PDB entry 8ESR | electron microscopy, 3.20 A resolution | chains 1 and B of the 56 polymer chains in the assembly

[Chain 1]
Molecule: 3497-nt RNA strand
Organism: Schizosaccharomyces pombe
Sequence (3497 nucleotides; row label = number of the first residue in the row; note: 375 numbers in that range are skipped by the numbering (no residue carries them; nothing is unmodelled there); a row labelled like 1739A-1739F holds insertion residues (1739A, then the next letters in order)):
     1 AUUUGACCUC AAAUCAGGUA GGACUACGCG CUGAACUUAA GCAUAUCAAU AAGCGCAGGA
    61 AAAGAAAAUA ACCAUGAUUC CCUCAGUAAC GGCGAGUGAA GCGGGAAAAG CUCAAAUUUG
   121 AAAUCUGGCA ACAUUUCUUU UGUUGUCCGA GUUGUAAUUU CAAGAAGCUG CUUUGAGUGU
   181 AGACGAUCGG UCUAAGUUCC UUGGAACAGG ACGUCAGAGA GGGUGAGAAC CCCGUCUUUG
   241 GUCGAUUGGA UAUGCCAUAU AAAGCGCUUU CGAAGAGUCG AGUUGUUUGG GAAUGCAGCU
   301 CUAAAUGGGU GGUAAAUUUC AUCUAAAGCU AAAUAUUGGC GAGAGACCGA UAGCGAACAA
   361 GUAGAGUGAU CGAAAGAUGA AAAGAACUUU GAAAAGAGAG UUAAAUAGUA CGUGAAAUUG
   421 CUGAAAGGGA AGCAUUGGAA AUCAGUCUUA CCUGGGUGAG AUCAGUAGUC UCUUCGCGAG
   481 ACUAUGCACU CUGAACCUGU GGUAGGUCAG CAUCAGUUUU CGGGGGCGGA AAAAGAAUAA
   541 GGGAAGGUGG CUUUCCGGGU UCUGCCUGGG GAGUGUUUAU AGCCCUUGUU GUAAUACGUC
   601 CACUGGGGAC UGAGGACUGC GGCUUCGUGC CAAGGAUGCU GACAUAAUGG UUUUCAAUGG
   661 CCCGUCUUGA AACACGGACC AAGGAGUCUA GCAUCUAUGC GAGUGUUUGG GUGAUGAAAA
   721 CCCAUCCGCG AAAUGAAAGU GAAUGCAGGU GGGAACGCCC UUGUGGCGUG CACCAUCGAC
   781 CGACCCGGAA GUUUGUCAAU GGAAGGGUUU GAGUAAGAGC AUAGCUGUUG GGACCCGAAA
   841 GAUGGUGAAC UAUGCCUGAA UAGGGUGAAG CCAGAGGAAA CUCUGGUGGA GGCUCGUAGA
   901 GAUUCUGACG UGCAAAUCGA UCUUCAAAUU UGGGUAUAGG GGCGAAAGAC UAAUCGAACC
   961 AUCUAGUAGC UGGUUCCUGC CGAAGUUUCC CUCAGGAUAG CAGAAACUCA GAUCAGUUUU
  1021 AUGAGGUAAA GCGAAUGAUU AGAGGUCUUG GGGAAGGAAU UUCCUCAACC UAUUCUCAAA
  1081 CUUUAAAUAU GUAAGACGCC CUUGUCGCUU AAUUGGACGU GGGCCAUCGA AUGAGAGUUU
  1141 CUAGUGGGCC AUUUUUGGUA AGCAGAACUG GCGAUGCGGG AUGAACCGAA CGUGAGGUUA
  1201 AGGUGCCGGA AUGUACGCUC AUCAGACACC AGAAAAGGUG UUAGUUCAUC UAGACAGCAG
  1261 GACGGUGGCC AUGGAAGUCG GAAUCCGCUA AGGAGUGUGU AACAACUCAC CUGCCGAAUG
  1321 AACUAGCCCU GAAAAUGGAU GGCGCUUAAG CGUACUACCC AUACCUCACC GUCUGGGUUA
  1381 GCUUUGAGAA GCUCAGACGA GUAGGCAGGC GUGGAGGUUU GUGACGAAGC CUUGGGCGUG
  1441 AGCCUGGGUC GAACAGCCUC UAGUGCAGAU CUUGGUGGAA GUAGCAAAUA UUCAAAUGAG
  1501 AACUUUGAAG ACUGAAGUGG GGAAAGGUUC CAUGUGAACA GCAGUUGGAC AUGGGUUAGU
  1561 CGAUCCUAAG AGAUAGGGAA GCUCCGUAUG AAAGUUGCAC GAUUUUUCGU GCCUCCUAUC
  1621 GAAAGGGAAU CCGGUUAAUA UUCCGGAACC AGAAGGUGGA AUCAACACGG CAACGUAAAU
  1681 GAAGUUGGAG ACGUCGGCGG GAGCCCUGGG AAGAGUUCUC UUUUCUUUUU AACAAACCA
1739A-1739F UUGAAC
  1741 C
  1747 ACCCUGAAAU CGGUUUAUCC GGAGCUAGGG UAUGGUGUUU GGAAGAGUUC AGCGCCUCAU
  1807 GCUGAAUCCG GUGCGCUCUC GACGGCCCUU GAAAAUCCAA CGGAAGAAUG GACCUUCGGG
  1867 UCCUUGUUUU CACAUCUGGU CGUACUCAUA ACCGCAGCAG GUCUCCAAGG UGAACAGCCU
  1927 CUAGUUGAUA GAACAAUGUA GAUAAGGGAA GUCGGCAAAA U
1967A-1967Z GGAUCCGUAACUUCGGGAUAAGGAUU
1968A-1968Z GGCUCUAAGGGUUGGGUACGUUGGGC
1969A-1969Z CUUGGAACCUGAACGGUUGCUGGACU
1970A-1970Z GAGCGUGGACCGAUGUCUUUUCUCGC
1971A-1971Z CUUUCGGGGUGAGAAGGGAUGUUGGA
1972A-1972Z CCUGCUUGGACCUUGGCGGCCGGGAA
1973A-1973Z GUCCUUGGUCGGGCUUUUCUCCUUCU
1974A-1974Z CGGGGAUUAUGCUCUUACUGGCGUAC
1975A-1975Z GUUUAACAACCAACUUAGAACUGGUA
1976A-1976Z CGGACAAGGGGAAUCUGACUGUCUAA
1977A-1977Z UUAAAACAUAGCAUUGCGAUGGCCAG
1978A-1978Z AAAGUGGUGUUGACGCAAUGUGAUUU
1979A-1979Z CUGCCCAGUGCUCUGAAUGUCAAAGU
1980A-1980Z GAAGAAAUUCAACCAAGCGCGGGUAA
1981A-1981E ACGGC
  2210 GGG
  2340 AGUAACUAUG ACUCUCUUAA GGUAGCCAAA UGCCUCGUCA UCUAACUAGU GACGCGCAUG
  2400 AAUGGAUUAA CGAGAUUCCC ACUGUCCCUA UCUACUAUCU AGCGAAACCA CAGCCUGGGG
  2460 AACGGGCCAG GCAAAAUCAG CGGGGAAAGA AGACCCUGUU GAGCUUGACU CUAGUUUGAC
  2520 AUUGUGAAGA GACAUAGAGG GUGUAGGAUA AGUGGGAGUA UGUUUCGGCA UACGCCGGUG
  2580 AAAUACCACU ACCUUUAUCG UUUCUUUACU UAAUCAAUGA AGCGGAAUUG GGAUUUAUUU
  2640 CCCAUAUUCU AGCGUUAAAG UUUCUUCGCG AACUGAUCCG CGUUGAUGAC AUUGUCAGGU
  2700 GGGGAGUUUG GCUGGGGCGG CACAUCUGUU AAAAGAUAAC GCAGGUGUCC UAAGGGGGAC
  2760 UCAUCGAGAA CAGAAAUCUC GAGUAGAAUA AAAGGGUAAA AGUCCCCUUG AUUUUGAUUU
  2820 UCAGUGUGAA UACAAACCAU GAAAGUGUGG CCUAUCGAUC CUUUGUUCCC UCGAAAUUUG
  2880 AGGACAGAGG UGCCAGAAAA GUUACCACAG GGAUAACUGG CUUGUGGCAG CCAAGCGUUC
  2940 AUAGCGACGU UGCUUUUUGA UUCUUCGAUG UCGGCUCUUC CUAUCAUACC GAAGCAGAAU
  3000 UCGGUAAGCG UUGGAUUGUU CACCCACUAA UAGGGAACGU GAGCUGGGUU UAGACCGUCG
  3060 UGAGACAGGU UAGUUUUACC CUACUGAUGA AGUGUCGUCG CAAUGGUAAU UCAACUUAGU
  3120 ACGAGAGGAA CCGUUGAUUC AGAUCAUUGG UAUUUGCGGC UGCCUGACAA GGCAAUGCCG
  3180 CGGAGCUAUC AUCUGCCGGA UAACGGCUGA ACGCCUCUAA GCCAGAAUCC GUGCCAGAAA
  3240 GCGACGAUUU UUUGGUCCGC AUGAUUUAUA UGUAUAAAAA UAGAGGUAGG ACUUGUUCCU
  3300 ACUCUCCUGU AUCGUAGAAG AUGGGCGAUG GUUGAUGAAA CGGAAGUGUU UUAUUGACUU
  3360 GUCCAUGAAA UUCCAUUGAA AUCUUGUGCG GAAUCGAAUC CAUUGCAUAC GACUUUAAUG
  3420 UGGAACGGGG UAUUGUAAGC AGUAGAGUAG CCUUGUUGUU ACGAUCUGCU GAGAUUAAGC
  3480 CUUUGUUCCC AAGAUUUG
Unresolved in the structure: 1-2, 37-47, 92-95, 287-294, 314-318, 446-505, 552-573, 625-627, 736-738, 761-763, 782-812, 861-929, 940-955, 991-994, 1024-1089, 1095-1129, 1227-1231, 1382-1386, 1486-1489, 1615-1617, 1663-1665, 1739A-1739F, 1801-1806, 1853-1871, 1894-1908, 1918-1922, 1967A-1967Z, 1968A-1968Z, 1969A-1969Z, 1970A-1970Z, 1971A-1971Z, 1972A-1972Z, 1973A-1973Z, 1974A-1974Z, 1975A-1975Z, 1976A-1976Z, 1977A-1977Z, 1978A-1978Z, 1979A-1979Z, 1980A-1980Z, 1981A-1981E, 2340-2416, 2483-2492, 2518-2694, 2708-2896, 2914-2919, 2936-2942, 2954-2969, 3015-3021, 3047-3051, 3066, 3074-3079, 3248-3268, 3290-3297, 3376-3394, 3442-3464
Sequence notes: conflict C1741 (U7796 in 157310483)

[Chain B]
Protein: 60S ribosomal protein L3-A
Organism: Schizosaccharomyces pombe
UniProt: P40372 (RL3A_SCHPO); residues 1-388 here = UniProt positions 1-388
Sequence (388 residues; each row starts with the number of its first residue):
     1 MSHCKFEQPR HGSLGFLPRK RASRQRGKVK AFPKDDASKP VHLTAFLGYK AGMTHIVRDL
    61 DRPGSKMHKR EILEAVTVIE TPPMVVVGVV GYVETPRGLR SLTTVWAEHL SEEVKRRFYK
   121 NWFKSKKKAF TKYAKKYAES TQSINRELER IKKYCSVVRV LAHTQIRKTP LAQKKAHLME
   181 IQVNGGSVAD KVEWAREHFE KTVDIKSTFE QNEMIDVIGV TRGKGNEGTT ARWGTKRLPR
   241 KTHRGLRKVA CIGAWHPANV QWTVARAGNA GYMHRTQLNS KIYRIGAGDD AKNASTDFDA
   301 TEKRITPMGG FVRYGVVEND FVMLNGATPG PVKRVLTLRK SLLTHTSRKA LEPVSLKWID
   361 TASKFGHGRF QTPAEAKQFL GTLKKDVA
Unresolved in the structure: 1-10, 229-268, 386-388
UniProt features mapped onto this chain:
  - modified residue: Ser13 (Phosphoserine), Ser65 (Phosphoserine), Ser140 (Phosphoserine), Ser143 (Phosphoserine), Ser207 (Phosphoserine), Ser295 (Phosphoserine), Ser355 (Phosphoserine), Thr372 (Phosphothreonine)

[Interface between chain 1 and chain B]
Contacting residue pairs (222):
  A1941(1) - Asn226(B)  hydrogen bond to the sugar
  A1942(1) - Asn226(B)  sugar contact
  U2978(1) - His11(B)  phosphate contact
  G3085(1) - Pro18(B)  phosphate contact
  G3085(1) - Arg19(B)  hydrogen bond to the phosphate
  G3085(1) - Lys20(B)  phosphate contact
  G3085(1) - Asn269(B)  sugar contact
  A3086(1) - Lys20(B)  phosphate contact
  A3086(1) - Arg21(B)  hydrogen bond to the phosphate
  U3087(1) - Arg21(B)  salt bridge to the phosphate
  G3096(1) - Phe118(B)  hydrogen bond to the sugar
  G3096(1) - Lys120(B)  phosphate contact
  U3097(1) - Arg117(B)  phosphate contact
  U3097(1) - Lys120(B)  salt bridge to the phosphate
  C3098(1) - Arg26(B)  salt bridge to the phosphate
  C3098(1) - Leu161(B)  sugar contact
  C3098(1) - Leu178(B)  sugar contact
  C3098(1) - Met179(B)  phosphate contact
  C3098(1) - Glu180(B)  hydrogen bond to the sugar
  G3099(1) - Arg26(B)  salt bridge to the phosphate
  G3099(1) - Tyr92(B)  hydrogen bond to the sugar
  G3099(1) - Arg159(B)  hydrogen bond to the phosphate
  G3099(1) - Met179(B)  phosphate contact
  G3099(1) - Glu180(B)  phosphate contact
  C3100(1) - Lys28(B)  salt bridge to the phosphate
  C3100(1) - Leu99(B)  hydrogen bond to the sugar
  C3100(1) - Arg159(B)  salt bridge to the phosphate
  A3101(1) - Arg97(B)  sugar contact
  A3101(1) - Gly98(B)  sugar contact
  A3101(1) - Leu99(B)  phosphate contact
  G3105(1) - Leu14(B)  hydrogen bond to the sugar
  G3105(1) - Gly15(B)  hydrogen bond to the base
  U3106(1) - Gly15(B)  sugar contact
  A3107(1) - Ser13(B)  hydrogen bond to the base
  G3132(1) - Arg348(B)  phosphate contact
  U3133(1) - Pro63(B)  hydrogen bond to the sugar
  U3133(1) - Gly64(B)  sugar contact
  U3133(1) - Ser347(B)  phosphate contact
  U3133(1) - Arg348(B)  salt bridge to the phosphate
  U3134(1) - Arg62(B)  phosphate contact
  U3134(1) - Pro63(B)  sugar contact
  U3134(1) - Gly64(B)  sugar contact
  U3134(1) - Ser65(B)  hydrogen bond to the phosphate
  U3134(1) - Lys66(B)  sugar contact
  U3134(1) - Arg348(B)  phosphate contact
  G3135(1) - Arg62(B)  salt bridge to the phosphate
  G3135(1) - Ser65(B)  hydrogen bond to the phosphate
  A3140(1) - His11(B)  phosphate contact
  A3140(1) - Gly12(B)  phosphate contact
  A3140(1) - Ser13(B)  hydrogen bond to the phosphate
  A3140(1) - Phe16(B)  sugar contact
  G3141(1) - Gly12(B)  phosphate contact
  G3141(1) - Ser13(B)  phosphate contact
  G3141(1) - Phe16(B)  sugar contact
  G3141(1) - Arg275(B)  hydrogen bond to the phosphate
  G3141(1) - Gln277(B)  hydrogen bond to the base
  A3142(1) - Thr221(B)  phosphate contact
  A3142(1) - Arg275(B)  salt bridge to the phosphate
  A3142(1) - Pro329(B)  sugar contact
  U3143(1) - Lys50(B)  hydrogen bond to the phosphate
  U3143(1) - Met53(B)  sugar contact
  U3143(1) - Thr221(B)  phosphate contact
  U3143(1) - Arg222(B)  hydrogen bond to the phosphate
  U3143(1) - Ala327(B)  sugar contact
  U3143(1) - Thr328(B)  sugar contact
  U3143(1) - Pro329(B)  sugar contact
  U3143(1) - Gly330(B)  phosphate contact
  C3144(1) - Lys50(B)  salt bridge to the phosphate
  C3144(1) - Met53(B)  sugar contact
  C3144(1) - Arg222(B)  salt bridge to the phosphate
  C3144(1) - Pro331(B)  phosphate contact
  A3145(1) - Met53(B)  sugar contact
  A3145(1) - Thr54(B)  sugar contact
  A3145(1) - His55(B)  hydrogen bond to the sugar
  A3145(1) - Ala75(B)  base contact
  A3145(1) - Lys364(B)  phosphate contact
  U3146(1) - His55(B)  sugar contact
  G3182(1) - Gly366(B)  hydrogen bond to the phosphate
  G3182(1) - His367(B)  salt bridge to the phosphate
  A3183(1) - Arg313(B)  phosphate contact
  A3183(1) - Lys364(B)  phosphate contact
  A3183(1) - Phe365(B)  phosphate contact
  A3183(1) - Gly366(B)  hydrogen bond to the phosphate
  G3184(1) - Arg313(B)  salt bridge to the phosphate
  C3185(1) - Arg222(B)  salt bridge to the phosphate
  U3186(1) - Lys224(B)  salt bridge to the phosphate
  C3192(1) - Asn325(B)  sugar contact
  C3192(1) - Gly326(B)  sugar contact
  C3192(1) - Ala327(B)  sugar contact
  U3193(1) - Leu278(B)  hydrogen bond to the sugar
  U3193(1) - Asn279(B)  sugar contact
  U3193(1) - Lys349(B)  salt bridge to the phosphate
  G3194(1) - Asn279(B)  hydrogen bond to the phosphate
  C3195(1) - Leu278(B)  base contact
  C3195(1) - Leu343(B)  base contact
  C3196(1) - Leu343(B)  sugar contact
  G3232(1) - Ala31(B)  phosphate contact
  G3232(1) - Arg339(B)  phosphate contact
  G3232(1) - Leu342(B)  phosphate contact
  C3233(1) - Phe16(B)  sugar contact
  C3233(1) - Ala31(B)  phosphate contact
  C3233(1) - Thr276(B)  hydrogen bond to the phosphate
  C3233(1) - Arg339(B)  salt bridge to the phosphate
  C3234(1) - Gly15(B)  sugar contact
  C3234(1) - Phe16(B)  hydrogen bond to the sugar
  C3234(1) - Lys30(B)  salt bridge to the phosphate
  C3234(1) - His274(B)  salt bridge to the phosphate
  C3234(1) - Arg275(B)  sugar contact
  C3234(1) - Thr276(B)  hydrogen bond to the phosphate
  A3235(1) - Pro18(B)  sugar contact
  A3235(1) - Lys20(B)  phosphate contact
  A3235(1) - Arg24(B)  salt bridge to the phosphate
  A3235(1) - Lys30(B)  salt bridge to the phosphate
  A3235(1) - His274(B)  phosphate contact
  G3236(1) - Lys20(B)  salt bridge to the phosphate
  G3236(1) - Ser23(B)  hydrogen bond to the phosphate
  G3236(1) - Arg24(B)  salt bridge to the phosphate
  G3242(1) - Arg100(B)  sugar contact
  G3242(1) - Ser101(B)  hydrogen bond to the sugar
  A3243(1) - Ser101(B)  hydrogen bond to the sugar
  A3243(1) - Leu102(B)  sugar contact
  A3243(1) - Thr103(B)  sugar contact
  A3243(1) - Thr104(B)  hydrogen bond to the sugar
  C3244(1) - Thr104(B)  sugar contact
  C3244(1) - Trp106(B)  hydrogen bond to the sugar
  G3245(1) - Ala129(B)  sugar contact
  G3245(1) - Phe130(B)  hydrogen bond to the sugar
  G3245(1) - Tyr133(B)  phosphate contact
  A3246(1) - Lys128(B)  sugar contact
  A3246(1) - Phe130(B)  sugar contact
  A3246(1) - Thr131(B)  sugar contact
  A3246(1) - Lys132(B)  hydrogen bond to the phosphate
  A3246(1) - Tyr133(B)  hydrogen bond to the phosphate
  U3247(1) - Lys128(B)  phosphate contact
  U3247(1) - Lys132(B)  salt bridge to the phosphate
  G3341(1) - Lys153(B)  salt bridge to the phosphate
  G3341(1) - Tyr154(B)  phosphate contact
  G3342(1) - Val93(B)  sugar contact
  G3342(1) - Arg100(B)  base contact
  G3342(1) - Leu102(B)  base contact
  G3342(1) - Arg150(B)  hydrogen bond to the base
  G3342(1) - Tyr154(B)  hydrogen bond to the phosphate
  A3343(1) - Val93(B)  phosphate contact
  A3343(1) - Glu94(B)  sugar contact
  A3343(1) - Thr95(B)  sugar contact
  A3343(1) - Pro96(B)  sugar contact
  A3344(1) - Thr95(B)  phosphate contact
  A3344(1) - Arg97(B)  salt bridge to the phosphate
  A3344(1) - Arg100(B)  salt bridge to the phosphate
  G3345(1) - Arg150(B)  hydrogen bond to the base
  G3395(1) - Lys126(B)  salt bridge to the phosphate
  A3396(1) - Tyr119(B)  phosphate contact
  A3396(1) - Ser125(B)  phosphate contact
  A3396(1) - Lys126(B)  hydrogen bond to the phosphate
  A3396(1) - Lys127(B)  phosphate contact
  A3396(1) - Lys128(B)  phosphate contact
  A3397(1) - Tyr119(B)  phosphate contact
  A3397(1) - Lys120(B)  hydrogen bond to the phosphate
  A3397(1) - Asn121(B)  hydrogen bond to the phosphate
  U3398(1) - Lys120(B)  phosphate contact
  U3398(1) - Asn121(B)  phosphate contact
  U3398(1) - Lys124(B)  hydrogen bond to the base
  C3405(1) - Gln25(B)  hydrogen bond to the base
  C3405(1) - Gln173(B)  hydrogen bond to the base
  C3405(1) - Arg313(B)  phosphate contact
  C3405(1) - Lys333(B)  salt bridge to the phosphate
  C3405(1) - Arg334(B)  hydrogen bond to the phosphate
  A3406(1) - Arg222(B)  phosphate contact
  A3406(1) - Gly223(B)  hydrogen bond to the phosphate
  A3406(1) - Arg334(B)  salt bridge to the phosphate
  U3407(1) - Arg21(B)  sugar contact
  U3407(1) - Gly223(B)  phosphate contact
  U3407(1) - Gly225(B)  hydrogen bond to the phosphate
  A3408(1) - Asn226(B)  phosphate contact
  G3410(1) - Arg21(B)  hydrogen bond to the base
  A3411(1) - Arg21(B)  base contact
  C3412(1) - Tyr272(B)  sugar contact
  U3413(1) - Gln25(B)  sugar contact
  U3413(1) - Gln173(B)  sugar contact
  U3414(1) - Arg117(B)  salt bridge to the phosphate
  U3414(1) - Gln173(B)  phosphate contact
  U3414(1) - Lys175(B)  phosphate contact
  U3415(1) - Arg116(B)  salt bridge to the phosphate
  U3415(1) - Ala172(B)  sugar contact
  U3415(1) - Lys174(B)  hydrogen bond to the phosphate
  U3415(1) - Lys175(B)  hydrogen bond to the phosphate
  A3416(1) - Arg116(B)  salt bridge to the phosphate
  A3416(1) - Asn121(B)  hydrogen bond to the base
  A3416(1) - Phe123(B)  base contact
  A3416(1) - Lys174(B)  salt bridge to the phosphate
  A3417(1) - Phe123(B)  phosphate contact
  A3417(1) - Lys124(B)  base contact
  U3420(1) - Arg167(B)  base contact
  G3428(1) - Lys385(B)  salt bridge to the phosphate
  G3429(1) - Gly309(B)  hydrogen bond to the base
  G3429(1) - Lys385(B)  salt bridge to the phosphate
  U3430(1) - Met308(B)  phosphate contact
  U3430(1) - Gly309(B)  sugar contact
  U3430(1) - Ser363(B)  hydrogen bond to the sugar
  A3431(1) - Met308(B)  phosphate contact
  A3431(1) - Ser363(B)  hydrogen bond to the phosphate
  A3431(1) - Phe365(B)  sugar contact
  A3431(1) - Gly366(B)  sugar contact
  A3431(1) - His367(B)  phosphate contact
  U3432(1) - His367(B)  phosphate contact
  G3470(1) - Leu380(B)  base contact
  G3470(1) - Gly381(B)  hydrogen bond to the base
  A3471(1) - Leu383(B)  phosphate contact
  A3471(1) - Lys384(B)  hydrogen bond to the phosphate
  G3472(1) - Lys384(B)  salt bridge to the phosphate
  A3476(1) - Phe365(B)  base contact
  G3478(1) - Arg222(B)  base contact
  G3478(1) - Arg313(B)  hydrogen bond to the sugar
  C3479(1) - Phe311(B)  sugar contact
  C3479(1) - Val312(B)  sugar contact
  C3479(1) - Arg313(B)  hydrogen bond to the sugar
  C3479(1) - Phe365(B)  sugar contact
  C3480(1) - Phe311(B)  sugar contact
  C3480(1) - Arg313(B)  phosphate contact
  C3480(1) - Gly315(B)  phosphate contact
  C3480(1) - Val316(B)  sugar contact
  U3481(1) - Pro170(B)  phosphate contact
Other interface residues (no listed pair), chain 1 (89 interface residues in all): G3104, U3147, G3181, C3399, C3409, U3469, A3493
Other interface residues (no listed pair), chain B (130 interface residues in all): Leu17, Ala22, Glu227, Gly228, Met273, Tyr314, Val332, His345, Gly368, Arg369, Pro373, Thr382

[Overview]
89 residues of chain 1 face 130 of chain B across their interface; the contacts include 58 hydrogen bonds and
37 salt bridges. Polar contacts include G3105(1)-Gly15(B), A3107(1)-Ser13(B) and G3141(1)-Gln277(B).
Here chain 1 is a 3497-nt RNA strand and chain B is 60S ribosomal protein L3-A, both from Schizosaccharomyces
pombe. Entry 8ESR (Ytm1 associated nascent 60S ribosome (-fkbp39) State 2) was determined by electron
microscopy, deposited together with 8ESQ, 8ETC, 8ETG, 8ETH, 8ETI, 8ETJ and 3 further entries.
